PDB entry 4ERF | X-ray diffraction, 2.00 A resolution | chain A

== Chain A ==
Molecule: E3 ubiquitin-protein ligase Mdm2
Source organism: Homo sapiens
Notes: EC 6.3.2.-
UniProtKB: Q00987 (MDM2_HUMAN); numbering as in UniProt (aligned over 17-111)
Sequence (96 residues; each row starts with the number of its first residue):
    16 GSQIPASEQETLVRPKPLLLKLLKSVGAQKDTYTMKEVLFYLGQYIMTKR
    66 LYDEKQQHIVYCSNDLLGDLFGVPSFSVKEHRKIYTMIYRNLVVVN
Not modelled in the structure: 16-18, 111
Differences from the reference sequence: expression tag (16)
Swiss-Prot annotation at these positions:
  - mutagenesis: Gly58 (G58A: No effect on its ability to induce apoptosis)
Ligand contacts: 0R3 ({(3R,5R,6S)-5-(3-chlorophenyl)-6-(4-chlorophenyl)-1-[(2S,3S)-2-hydroxypentan-3-yl]-3-methyl-2-oxopiperidin-3-yl}acetic acid): Leu54, Leu57, Gly58, Ile61, Met62, Tyr67, Phe86, Phe91, Val93, Lys94, His96, Ile99, Tyr100

== Overview ==
Ligands of chain A: compound 0R3. UniProt lists one mutagenesis site.
Chain A is E3 ubiquitin-protein ligase Mdm2 (Homo sapiens); the structure, crystal structure of MDM2 (17-111)
in complex with compound 29 (AM-8553), was determined by X-ray diffraction (same publication as 4ERE).
